Entry 6SSL (electron microscopy, 3.77 A resolution); this record covers chains B and C of the 9 polymer chains in the assembly.

# Chain B (and C)
Name: Endogenous retrovirus group K member 24 Gag polyprotein
Source organism: Homo sapiens
Notes: chain C of this document is another copy of the same molecule, construct and numbering; everything in this record applies to it too
UniProtKB: P63145 (GAK24_HUMAN); residues 1-246 here correspond to UniProt positions 283-528 (UniProt number = residue number + 282)
Chain sequence (248 residues; each row starts with the number of its first residue):
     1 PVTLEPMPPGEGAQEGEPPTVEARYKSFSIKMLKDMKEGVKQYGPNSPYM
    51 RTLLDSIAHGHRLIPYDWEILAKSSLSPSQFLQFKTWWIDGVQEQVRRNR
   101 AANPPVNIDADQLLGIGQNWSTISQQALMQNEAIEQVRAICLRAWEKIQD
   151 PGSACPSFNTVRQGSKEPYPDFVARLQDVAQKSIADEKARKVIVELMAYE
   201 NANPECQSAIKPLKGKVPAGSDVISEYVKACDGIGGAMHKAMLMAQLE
Unresolved in the structure: 6-21, 236-248 (chain C: 6-21, 150-155, 236-248)
Sequence notes: conflict H59 (Tyr341 in P63145); expression tag (247-248)
Disulfides: C206-C231
What the authors report for this chain:
  - mutagenesis - I193A/L196A: abolished binding to self-association

# Interface between chain B and chain C
Contacting residue pairs (13; chain B residue first):
  Y43(B) with E38(C)
  P48(B) with K73(C)
  Y49(B) with K34(C); S74(C)
  T52(B) with S74(C)
  L53(B) with I30(C), hydrophobic
  P170(B) with Q83(C)
  D171(B) with S79(C)
  V173(B) with L82(C), hydrophobic
  S221(B) with Q93(C)
  S225(B) with T86(C), hydrogen bond (backbone-side chain)
  V228(B) with T86(C)
  K229(B) with D90(C), salt bridge
Interface residues without a listed pair, chain B (15 interface residues in all): A174, Q177, D232
Interface residues without a listed pair, chain C (16 interface residues in all): K37, I70, P78, W87, I89

# Overview
15 residues of chain B face 16 of chain C across their interface, with 1 hydrogen bond and 1 salt bridge.
Polar pairs include K229(B)-D90(C) and S225(B)-T86(C). The paper reports that I193A/L196A of chain B abolish
binding to self-association.
Both chains are Endogenous retrovirus group K member 24 Gag polyprotein (Homo sapiens). Entry 6SSL (Human
endogenous retrovirus (HML2) mature capsid assembly, D6 capsule) was determined by electron microscopy
together with 6SA9, 6SSJ, 6SSK and 6SSM from the same study.
